PDB entry 5JKM | X-ray diffraction, 1.80 A resolution | chains E and F of the 6 polymer chains in the assembly

[Chain E (and F)]
Protein: Ferritin heavy chain
From: Homo sapiens
Notes: EC 1.16.3.1; chain F of this document is another copy of the same molecule, construct and numbering; everything in this record applies to it too
Reference sequence: P02794 (FRIH_HUMAN); residues 0-182 here correspond to UniProt positions 1-183 (UniProt number = residue number + 1)
Chain sequence (183 residues; each row starts with the number of its first residue; numbering starts at 0):
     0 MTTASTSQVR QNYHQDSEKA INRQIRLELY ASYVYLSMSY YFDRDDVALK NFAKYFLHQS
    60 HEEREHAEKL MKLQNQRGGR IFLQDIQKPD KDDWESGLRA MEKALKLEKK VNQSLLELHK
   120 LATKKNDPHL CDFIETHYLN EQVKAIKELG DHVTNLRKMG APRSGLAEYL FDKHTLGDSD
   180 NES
Unresolved in the structure: 0-4, 177-182
Sequence notes: engineered mutation Lys18 (Ala19 in P02794), Arg25 (Asn26 in P02794), Gln86 (Lys87 in P02794), Lys90 (Cys91 in P02794), Arg98 (Asn99 in P02794), Lys102 (Cys103 in P02794), Lys105 (His106 in P02794), Lys109 (Asn110 in P02794), Lys123 (Asp124 in P02794), Arg162 (Glu163 in P02794)
Bound ions: Fe ion: Glu27, Glu62, His65
Swiss-Prot annotation at these positions:
  - binding site (Fe cation): Glu27, Glu62, His65, Glu107, Gln141
  - site: Arg22 (Essential for association with cargo receptor NCOA4)
  - modified residue: Met0 (N-acetylmethionine), Thr1 (N-acetylthreonine), Ser178 (Phosphoserine), Ser182 (Phosphoserine)

[Chain E / chain F interface]
Residue-residue contacts (25; chain E residue first):
  Gln7(E) - Leu104(F)
  Gln7(E) - Lys108(F)  hydrogen bond (backbone-side chain)
  Gln7(E) - Gly149(F)  hydrogen bond (side chain-backbone)
  Gln7(E) - Val152(F)
  Gln7(E) - Thr153(F)  hydrogen bond
  Gln7(E) - Arg156(F)  hydrogen bond
  Val8(E) - Lys108(F)
  Val8(E) - Ile145(F)
  Arg9(E) - Lys108(F)  hydrogen bond (backbone-side chain)
  Gln10(E) - Lys108(F)  hydrogen bond (side chain-backbone)
  Gln10(E) - Asn111(F)  hydrogen bond
  Gln10(E) - Gln112(F)  hydrogen bond
  Gln10(E) - Ile145(F)
  Asn11(E) - Leu115(F)
  Asn74(E) - Lys146(F)
  Gln75(E) - Val142(F)
  Gln75(E) - Lys143(F)
  Arg76(E) - Val142(F)
  Pro127(E) - Leu115(F)  hydrophobic
  Pro127(E) - His118(F)
  Pro127(E) - Leu138(F)  hydrophobic
  His128(E) - Leu138(F)
  His128(E) - Asn139(F)  hydrogen bond
  His128(E) - Val142(F)
  Asp131(E) - Glu134(F)
Also at the interface, not in a pair above, chain F (18 interface residues in all): Thr135

[Summary]
The interface between chain E and chain F involves 11 residues on one side and 18 on the other, with 9
hydrogen bonds. Polar contacts include Gln7(E)-Lys108(F), Gln7(E)-Gly149(F) and Gln7(E)-Thr153(F). From
UniProt: 5 Fe cation-binding residues on chain E.
Chain E and chain F are both Ferritin heavy chain (Homo sapiens); the structure, Binary crystal structure of
positively and negatively supercharged variants Ftn(pos) and Ftn(neg) from human heavy chain ..., was
determined by X-ray diffraction, deposited together with 5JKL.
